Entry 9E1X (electron microscopy, 3.40 A resolution); this record covers chains E and J of the 11 polymer chains in the assembly.

Chain E:
Name: Histone H3.2
Source organism: Xenopus laevis
UniProtKB: P84233 (H32_XENLA); residues 0-135 here correspond to UniProt positions 1-136 (UniProt number = residue number + 1)
Sequence (136 residues; each row starts with the number of its first residue; numbering starts at 0):
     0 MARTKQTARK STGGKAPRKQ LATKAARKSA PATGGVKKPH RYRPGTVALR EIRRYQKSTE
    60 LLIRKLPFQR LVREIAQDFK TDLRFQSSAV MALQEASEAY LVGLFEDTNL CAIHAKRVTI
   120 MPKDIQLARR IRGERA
Disordered / not traced: 0-37, 134-135
Curated features (UniProtKB/Swiss-Prot):
  - modified residue: Arg2 (Asymmetric dimethylarginine), Thr3 (Phosphothreonine), Lys4 (Allysine), Gln5 (5-glutamyl dopamine), Thr6 (Phosphothreonine), Arg8 (Citrulline), Lys9 (N6,N6,N6-trimethyllysine), Ser10 (ADP-ribosylserine), Thr11 (Phosphothreonine), Lys14 (N6-(2-hydroxyisobutyryl)lysine), Arg17 (Asymmetric dimethylarginine), Lys18 (N6-(2-hydroxyisobutyryl)lysine), Lys23 (N6-(2-hydroxyisobutyryl)lysine), Arg26 (Citrulline), Lys27 (N6,N6,N6-trimethyllysine), Ser28 (ADP-ribosylserine), Lys36 (N6,N6,N6-trimethyllysine), Lys37 (N6-methyllysine), Tyr41 (Phosphotyrosine), Lys56 (N6,N6,N6-trimethyllysine) and 8 more in UniProt
  - lipidation: Cys110 (S-palmitoyl cysteine)

Chain J:
Molecule: 152-nt DNA strand
Source organism: Homo sapiens
Sequence (152 nucleotides; row label = number of the first residue in the row; numbers below 1 keep their minus sign (DC-75 is residue -75)):
   -75 CCCTGGAGAA TCCCGGTGCC GAGGCCGCTC AATTGGTCGT AGACAGCTCT AGCACCGCTT
   -15 AAACGCACGT ACGCGCTGTC CCCCGCGTTT TAACCGCCAA GGGGATTACT CCCTAGTCTC
    45 CAGGCACGTG TCAGATATAT ACATCCTGTG CA
Disordered / not traced: 75-76

Interface between chain E and chain J:
Residue-residue contacts (26; chain E residue first):
  His39(E) - DG-68(J)  sugar contact
  Arg40(E) - DG9(J)  hydrogen bond to the base
  Arg40(E) - DC10(J)  sugar contact
  Tyr41(E) - DG-68(J)  hydrogen bond to the sugar
  Tyr41(E) - DA-67(J)  sugar contact
  Tyr41(E) - DG9(J)  sugar contact
  Tyr41(E) - DC10(J)  hydrogen bond to the phosphate
  Arg42(E) - DG9(J)  sugar contact
  Pro43(E) - DC8(J)  phosphate contact
  Pro43(E) - DG9(J)  phosphate contact
  Gly44(E) - DC8(J)  phosphate contact
  Gly44(E) - DG9(J)  hydrogen bond to the phosphate
  Thr45(E) - DG9(J)  phosphate contact
  Val46(E) - DG9(J)  phosphate contact
  Val46(E) - DC10(J)  phosphate contact
  Ala47(E) - DG9(J)  phosphate contact
  Arg49(E) - DA-67(J)  phosphate contact
  Arg49(E) - DA-66(J)  phosphate contact
  Arg63(E) - DA17(J)  phosphate contact
  Arg63(E) - DC18(J)  salt bridge to the phosphate
  Lys64(E) - DC18(J)  hydrogen bond to the phosphate
  Leu65(E) - DC18(J)  hydrogen bond to the phosphate
  Pro66(E) - DA17(J)  phosphate contact
  Arg69(E) - DA17(J)  salt bridge to the phosphate
  Asp81(E) - DG27(J)  phosphate contact
  Arg83(E) - DG27(J)  sugar contact
Other interface residues (no listed pair), chain J (10 interface residues in all): DG26

Overview:
The interface between chain E and chain J involves 17 residues on one side and 10 on the other; the contacts
include 6 hydrogen bonds and 2 salt bridges. Among the polar pairs are Arg40(E)-DG9(J), Tyr41(E)-DG-68(J) and
Tyr41(E)-DC10(J).
Here chain E is Histone H3.2 (Xenopus laevis) and chain J is a 152-nt DNA strand (Homo sapiens). Entry 9E1X
(Snf2h bound nucleosome complex - ClassD1) was determined by electron microscopy, deposited together with
9E1L, 9E1M, 9E1N, 9E1O, 9E1P, 9E1Q and 4 further entries.
